3WU1 - chains B and D of the 4 polymer chains in the assembly; structure by X-ray diffraction, 2.40 A resolution.

Chain B:
Name: Protein C-ets-1
Source organism: Homo sapiens
UniProt: P14921 (ETS1_HUMAN); residue numbers follow UniProt; this construct covers 333-441
Chain sequence (109 residues; numbered 333 to 441; the number before each row is that of its first residue):
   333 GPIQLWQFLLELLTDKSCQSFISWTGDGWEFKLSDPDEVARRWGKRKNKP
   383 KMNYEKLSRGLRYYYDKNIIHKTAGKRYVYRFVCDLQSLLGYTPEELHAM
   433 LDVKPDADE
Not modelled in the structure: 438-441
UniProt features mapped onto this chain:
  - DNA-binding region: Ile335 to Val415 (ETS)
  - region: Leu418 to Leu422 (Helix H4), Pro426 to Met432 (Helix H5)
From the paper describing this entry:
  - mutagenesis - G333P, P334G: abolished binding to phosphorylated Ets1 with Runx1
  - mutagenesis - G333P, P334G: decreased signaling in response to phosphorylated Ets1 and Runx1
  - mutagenesis - G333P, P334G: abolished binding to Runt-related transcription factor 1
  - mutagenesis - G333P, P334G: decreased signaling with Runt-related transcription factor 1
  - mutagenesis - G333P, P334G: unchanged binding to Pax5

Chain D:
Molecule: 16-nt DNA strand
Sequence (16 nucleotides; numbered 101 to 116; the number before each row is that of its first residue):
   101 CAGAGGATGTGGCTTC

Interface between chain B and chain D:
Residue-residue contacts (17):
  Pro334(B) - DC113(D)  phosphate contact
  Tyr386(B) - DG103(D)  hydrogen bond to the phosphate
  Arg391(B) - DG105(D)  hydrogen bond to the base
  Arg391(B) - DG106(D)  hydrogen bond to the base
  Arg394(B) - DA104(D)  hydrogen bond to the base
  Arg394(B) - DG105(D)  hydrogen bond to the base
  Tyr395(B) - DA107(D)  hydrogen bond to the base
  Tyr395(B) - DT108(D)  base contact
  Tyr397(B) - DA104(D)  hydrogen bond to the phosphate
  Tyr397(B) - DG105(D)  phosphate contact
  Lys404(B) - DG103(D)  salt bridge to the phosphate
  Lys404(B) - DA104(D)  phosphate contact
  Lys408(B) - DG103(D)  phosphate contact
  Arg409(B) - DA102(D)  sugar contact
  Arg409(B) - DG103(D)  phosphate contact
  Tyr410(B) - DA102(D)  hydrogen bond to the phosphate
  Tyr410(B) - DG103(D)  hydrogen bond to the phosphate
Also at the interface, not in a pair above, chain B (11 interface residues in all): Tyr412
Also at the interface, not in a pair above, chain D (10 interface residues in all): DC101, DG112

Summary:
The interface between chain B and chain D involves 11 residues on one side and 10 on the other; the contacts
include 9 hydrogen bonds and 1 salt bridge. Among the polar pairs are Arg391(B)-DG105(D), Arg391(B)-DG106(D)
and Arg394(B)-DA104(D). From the paper: G333P and P334G of chain B abolish binding to phosphorylated Ets1 with
Runx1; G333P and P334G of chain B reduce signaling in response to phosphorylated Ets1 and Runx1.
Here chain B is Protein C-ets-1 (Homo sapiens) and chain D is a 16-nt DNA strand. Entry 3WU1 (Crystal
structure of the ETS1-RUNX1-DNA ternary complex) was determined by X-ray diffraction together with 3WTS, 3WTT,
3WTU, 3WTV, 3WTW and 3WTX from the same study.
